7K96 - chains P and A of the 4 polymer chains in the assembly; structure by X-ray diffraction, 2.10 A resolution.

# Chain P
Molecule: 10-nt DNA strand
Sequence (10 nucleotides; numbered 1 to 10; the number before each row is that of its first residue):
     1 GCTGATGCGC
Metal / ion sites: Na+ site 1: DG7 (shared with 1 residue of chain T); Na+ site 2: DG9 (shared with Thr101(A), Val103(A), Ile106(A) of chain A); Ca2+: DC10 (together with 2'-deoxyguanosine-5'-diphosphate) (shared with Asp190(A), Asp192(A), Asp256(A) of chain A)

# Chain A
Molecule: DNA polymerase beta
Organism: Homo sapiens
Notes: EC 2.7.7.7, 4.2.99.-
Reference sequence: P06746 (DPOLB_HUMAN); numbering as in UniProt (aligned over 1-335)
Chain sequence (335 residues; each row starts with the number of its first residue):
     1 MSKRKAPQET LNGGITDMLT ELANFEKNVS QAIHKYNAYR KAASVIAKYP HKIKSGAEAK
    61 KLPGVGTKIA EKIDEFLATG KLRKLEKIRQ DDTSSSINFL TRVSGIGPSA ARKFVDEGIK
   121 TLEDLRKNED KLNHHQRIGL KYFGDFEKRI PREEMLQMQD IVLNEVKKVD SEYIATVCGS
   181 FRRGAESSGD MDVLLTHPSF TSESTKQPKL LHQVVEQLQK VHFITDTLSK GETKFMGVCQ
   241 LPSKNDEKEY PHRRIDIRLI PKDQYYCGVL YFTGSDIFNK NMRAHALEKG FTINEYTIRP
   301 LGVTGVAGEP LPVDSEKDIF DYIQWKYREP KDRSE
Disordered / not traced: 1-9
Metal / ion sites: Na+ site 1: Lys60, Leu62, Val65 (shared with 1 residue of chain D); Na+ site 2: Gln90, Asp92; Na+ site 3: Thr101, Val103, Ile106 (shared with DG9(P) of chain P); Ca2+ site 1: Asp190, Asp192, Asp256 (together with 2'-deoxyguanosine-5'-diphosphate) (shared with DC10(P) of chain P); Ca2+ site 2: Asp190, Asp192 (together with 2'-deoxyguanosine-5'-diphosphate); Ca2+ site 3 near Asp276 (its only coordinating residue here)
Ligand contacts: 2'-deoxyguanosine-5'-diphosphate (DGI): Gly179, Ser180, Arg183, Asp190, Asp192, Tyr271, Phe272, Thr273, Gly274, Ser275, Asp276, Asn279, Arg283
Swiss-Prot annotation at these positions:
  - region: Arg183 to Asp192 (DNA-binding)
  - active site: Lys72 (Nucleophile)
  - binding site (K(+)): Lys60, Leu62, Val65, Thr101, Val103, Ile106
  - binding site (Na(+)): Lys60, Leu62, Val65, Thr101, Val103, Ile106
  - binding site (dATP): Arg149, Ser180, Arg183, Gly189, Asp190
  - binding site (dCTP): Arg149, Ser180, Arg183, Gly189, Asp190
  - binding site (dGTP): Arg149, Ser180, Arg183, Gly189, Asp190, Asp192
  - binding site (dTTP): Arg149, Ser180, Arg183, Gly189, Asp190
  - binding site (Mg(2+)): Asp190, Asp192, Asp256
  - modified residue: Lys72 (N6-acetyllysine), Arg83 (Omega-N-methylarginine), Arg152 (Omega-N-methylarginine)
  - cross-link (Glycyl lysine isopeptide (Lys-Gly)): Lys41 (interchain with G-Cter in ubiquitin), Lys61 (interchain with G-Cter in ubiquitin), Lys81 (interchain with G-Cter in ubiquitin)
  - natural variant: Leu22 (L22P: Found in a gastric cancer sample; uncertain significance), Tyr39 (Y39C: Found in a gastric cancer sample; uncertain significance), Gly118 (G118V: Decreased DNA-directed DNA polymerase activity), Arg137 (R137Q: Decreased function in base-excision repair), Arg149 (R149I: Decreased DNA-directed DNA polymerase activity), Asp160 (D160N: Found in a gastric cancer sample; uncertain significance), Cys239 (C239R: Found in a gastric cancer sample; uncertain significance), Lys289 (K289M: Found in a colon cancer sample; uncertain significance), Asn294 (N294D: Found in a gastric cancer sample; uncertain significance), Glu295 (E295K: Found in a gastric cancer sample; uncertain significance)
  - mutagenesis: Phe25 (F25W: No effect on 5'-dRP lyase activity. Decreased ssDNA binding), His34 (H34G: Decreased 5'-dRP lyase activity. Decreased ssDNA binding), Lys35 (K35A: Decreased 5'-dRP lyase activity. Decreased ssDNA binding. Loss of 5'-dRP lyase activity; when associated with A-68 and A-72. Decreased ssDNA binding; when associated with A-68 and A-72 ...), Tyr39 (Y39F: No effect on 5'-dRP lyase activity; Y39Q: Abolishes DNA polymerase and 5'-dRP lyase activity), Lys41 (K41R: Abolishes ubiquitination; when associated with R-61 and R-81), Lys60 (K60A: Decreased 5'-dRP lyase activity. Decreased ssDNA binding), Lys61 (K61R: Abolishes ubiquitination; when associated with R-41 and R-81), Lys68 (K68A: No effect on 5'-dRP lyase activity. Decreased ssDNA binding. Loss of 5'-dRP lyase activity; when associated with A-35 and A-72. Decreased ssDNA binding; when associated with A-35 and A-72 ...), Glu71 (E71Q: No effect on 5'-dRP lyase activity. No effect on structure shown by circular dichroism. No effect on ssDNA binding), Lys72 (K72A: Severely reduced 5'-dRP lyase activity. Does not affect ssDNA binding. Loss of 5'-dRP lyase activity; when associated with A-35 and A-68. Decreased ssDNA binding ...), Glu75 (E75A: Slightly decreased 5'-dRP lyase activity. Decreased ssDNA binding. No effect on structure shown by circular dichroism), Lys81 (K81R: Abolishes ubiquitination; when associated with R-41 and R-61), 5 further mutagenesis entries in UniProt

# Interface between chain P and chain A
Pairs across the interface (15; chain P residue first):
  DG7(P) with Ser109(A), phosphate contact
  DC8(P) with Gly105(A), phosphate contact; Gly107(A), hydrogen bond to the phosphate; Pro108(A), phosphate contact; Ser109(A), hydrogen bond to the phosphate; Ala110(A), hydrogen bond to the phosphate
  DG9(P) with Val103(A), phosphate contact; Ser104(A), phosphate contact; Gly105(A), hydrogen bond to the phosphate; Ile106(A), phosphate contact; Gly107(A), phosphate contact
  DC10(P) with Asp192(A), phosphate contact; Arg254(A), salt bridge to the phosphate; Asp256(A), phosphate contact; Tyr271(A), hydrogen bond to the base
Other interface residues (no listed pair), chain A (15 interface residues in all): His135, Met236, Phe272

# Overview
The interface between chain P and chain A involves 4 residues on one side and 15 on the other; the contacts
include 5 hydrogen bonds and 1 salt bridge. Polar pairs include DC10(P)-Tyr271(A), DC8(P)-Gly107(A) and
DC8(P)-Ser109(A). Ligands of chain A: 2'-deoxyguanosine-5'-diphosphate.
Here chain P is a 10-nt DNA strand and chain A is DNA polymerase beta (Homo sapiens). Entry 7K96 (Human DNA
polymerase beta ternary complex with templating cytosine and incoming deoxyguanosine diphosphate) was
determined by X-ray diffraction (same publication as 7K97).
